Entry 3UA7 (X-ray diffraction, 1.50 A resolution); this record covers chains A and E.

Chain A:
Protein: Tyrosine-protein kinase Fyn
Organism: Homo sapiens
Notes: EC 2.7.10.2; fragment: SH3 domain
Reference sequence: P06241 (FYN_HUMAN); residues 81-143 here = UniProt positions 81-143
Chain sequence (64 residues; numbered 80 to 143; the number before each row is that of its first residue):
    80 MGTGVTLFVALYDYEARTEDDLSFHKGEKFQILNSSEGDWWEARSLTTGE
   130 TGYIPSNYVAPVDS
Not modelled in the structure: 80
Sequence notes: initiating methionine (80)
Bound ions: Na+: Gly-83 (shared with 1 residue of chain B)

Chain E:
Protein: Non-structural protein 5A
Notes: fragment: Proline-rich region
Reference sequence: Q9YKI6 (Q9YKI6_9HEPC); residues 1-11 here correspond to UniProt positions 350-360 (UniProt number = residue number + 349)
Chain sequence (12 residues; each row starts with the number of its first residue; numbering starts at 0):
     0 XAPPIPPPRRKR
Not modelled in the structure: 9-11
Sequence notes: acetylation (0)
Modified residues: ACE (acetyl group) at position 0

How chain A and chain E interact:
Pairs across the interface (16):
  Tyr-91(A) with Pro-6(E); Pro-7(E)
  Tyr-93(A) with Ile-4(E), hydrophobic
  Arg-96(A) with Ile-4(E)
  Asp-118(A) with Pro-3(E)
  Trp-119(A) with Ala-1(E), hydrogen bond (side chain-backbone); Pro-2(E); Pro-3(E)
  Pro-134(A) with Pro-3(E), hydrophobic
  Asn-136(A) with Pro-3(E); Ile-4(E), hydrogen bond (side chain-backbone); Pro-6(E)
  Tyr-137(A) with Ile-4(E); Pro-5(E), hydrogen bond (side chain-backbone); Pro-6(E); Pro-7(E)
Also at the interface, not in a pair above, chain A (9 interface residues in all): Asp-92

Summary:
9 residues of chain A and 7 residues of chain E are in contact, with 3 hydrogen bonds. Among the polar pairs
are Trp-119(A)/Ala-1(E), Asn-136(A)/Ile-4(E) and Tyr-137(A)/Pro-5(E).
Chain A is Tyrosine-protein kinase Fyn (Homo sapiens) and chain E is Non-structural protein 5A; the structure,
Crystal Structure of the Human Fyn SH3 domain in complex with a peptide from the Hepatitis ..., was determined
by X-ray diffraction, deposited together with 3UA6.
